8ETV - chains F and J of the 8 polymer chains in the assembly; structure by electron microscopy, 3.16 A resolution.

# Chain F
Protein: Histone H4
From: Xenopus laevis
UniProtKB: P62799 (H4_XENLA); numbering as in UniProt (aligned over 1-103)
Chain sequence (103 residues; each row starts with the number of its first residue):
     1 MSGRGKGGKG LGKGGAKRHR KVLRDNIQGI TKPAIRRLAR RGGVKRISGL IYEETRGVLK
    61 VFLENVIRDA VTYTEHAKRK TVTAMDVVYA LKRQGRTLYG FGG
Disordered / not traced: 1-24
UniProt features mapped onto this chain:
  - DNA-binding region: Lys17 to Lys21
  - modified residue: Ser2 (N-acetylserine), Arg4 (Asymmetric dimethylarginine), Lys6 (N6-(2-hydroxyisobutyryl)lysine), Lys9 (N6-(2-hydroxyisobutyryl)lysine), Lys13 (N6-(2-hydroxyisobutyryl)lysine), Lys17 (N6-(2-hydroxyisobutyryl)lysine), Lys21 (N6,N6,N6-trimethyllysine), Lys32 (N6-(2-hydroxyisobutyryl)lysine), Lys45 (N6-(2-hydroxyisobutyryl)lysine), Ser48 (Phosphoserine), Tyr52 (Phosphotyrosine), Lys60 (N6-(2-hydroxyisobutyryl)lysine), Lys78 (N6-(2-hydroxyisobutyryl)lysine), Lys80 (N6-(2-hydroxyisobutyryl)lysine), Tyr89 (Phosphotyrosine), Lys92 (N6-(2-hydroxyisobutyryl)lysine)
  - cross-link (Glycyl lysine isopeptide (Lys-Gly)): Lys32 (interchain with G-Cter in UFM1), Lys92 (interchain with G-Cter in ubiquitin)

# Chain J
Molecule: 227-nt DNA strand
Sequence (227 nucleotides; each row starts with the number of its first residue; numbers below 1 keep their minus sign (DT-153 is residue -153)):
  -153 TCGGTACCCG GGGATCCTCT AGAGTGGGAG CTCGGAACAC TATCCGACTG GCACCGGCAA
   -93 GGTCGCTGTT CAATACATGC ACAGGATGTA TATATCTGAC ACGTGCCTGG AGACTAGGGA
   -33 GTAATCCCCT TGGCGGTTAA AACGCGGGGG ACAGCGCGTA CGTGCGTTTA AGCGGTGCTA
    27 GAGCTGTCTA CGACCAATTG AGCGGCCTCG GCACCGGGAT TCTCCAG
Disordered / not traced: -153 to -38, 73

# Interface between chain F and chain J
Pairs across the interface (6; chain F residue first):
  Thr31(F) with DA-13(J), hydrogen bond to the phosphate; DA-12(J), hydrogen bond to the phosphate
  Pro33(F) with DA-13(J), phosphate contact; DA-12(J), phosphate contact
  Arg37(F) with DA-13(J), salt bridge to the phosphate
  Arg46(F) with DG-4(J), sugar contact
Other interface residues (no listed pair), chain F (5 interface residues in all): Lys32
Other interface residues (no listed pair), chain J (4 interface residues in all): DG-5

# In short
5 residues of chain F and 4 residues of chain J are in contact, with 2 hydrogen bonds and 1 salt bridge. Polar
contacts include Thr31(F)-DA-13(J), Thr31(F)-DA-12(J) and Arg37(F)-DA-13(J). Curated annotation (UniProt)
lists a DNA-binding region on chain F.
Chain F is Histone H4 (Xenopus laevis) and chain J is a 227-nt DNA strand; the structure, Class2 of the
INO80-Hexasome complex, was determined by electron microscopy (same publication as 8ETS, 8ETT, 8ETU, 8ETW,
8EU9, 8EUE, 8EUF and 8EUJ).
